PDB entry 4LO3 | X-ray diffraction, 2.25 A resolution | chains C and B of the 3 polymer chains in the assembly

Chain C:
Protein: Ha-17
From: Clostridium botulinum
UniProtKB: Q45878 (Q45878_CLOBO); numbering as in UniProt (aligned over 2-146)
Amino-acid sequence (147 residues; numbered 0 to 146; the number before each row is that of its first residue; numbering starts at 0):
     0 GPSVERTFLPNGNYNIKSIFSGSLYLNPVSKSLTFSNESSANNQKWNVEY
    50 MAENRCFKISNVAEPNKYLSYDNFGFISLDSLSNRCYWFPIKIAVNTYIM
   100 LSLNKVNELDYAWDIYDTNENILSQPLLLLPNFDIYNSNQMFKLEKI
Not modelled in the structure: 0-2
Sequence notes: expression tag (0-1)

Chain B:
Protein: Ha-33
From: Clostridium botulinum
UniProtKB: Q45871 (Q45871_CLOBO); numbering as in UniProt (aligned over 2-293)
Amino-acid sequence (296 residues; numbered 2 to 297; the number before each row is that of its first residue):
     2 EHYSVIQNSLNDKIVTISCKADTNLFFYQVAGNVSLFQQTRNYLERWRLI
    52 YDSNKAAYKIKSMDIHNTNLVLTWNAPTHNISTQQDSNADNQYWLLLKDI
   102 GNNSFIIASYKNPNLVLYADTVARNLKLSTLNNSNYIKFIIEDYIISDLN
   152 NFTCKISPILDLNKVVQQVDVTNLNVNLYTWDYGRNQKWTIRYNEEKAAY
   202 QFFNTILSNGVLTWIFSNGNTVRVSSSNDQNNDAQYWLINPVSDTDETYT
   252 ITNLRDTTKALDLYGGQTANGTAIQVFNYHGDDNQKWNIRNPPGSA
Not modelled in the structure: 2-9, 295-297
Sequence notes: expression tag (294-297)
From the paper describing this entry:
  - binding site for beta-D-galactopyranose: Phe278
  - mutagenesis - D263A, F278A: abolished binding to Lac
  - specificity-determining residues: Tyr180, Asn187, Phe278 (proposed by the authors, not directly observed)

Interface between chain C and chain B:
Contacting residue pairs (31; chain C residue first):
  Ser29(C) - Thr79(B)
  Lys30(C) - His80(B)
  Ser31(C) - Pro78(B)  hydrogen bond (side chain-backbone)
  Ser31(C) - Thr79(B)
  Ser31(C) - His80(B)  hydrogen bond
  Thr33(C) - Pro78(B)
  Asp71(C) - His80(B)  salt bridge
  Phe73(C) - Tyr119(B)
  Phe73(C) - Lys128(B)
  Phe73(C) - Leu129(B)
  Phe73(C) - Ser130(B)
  Phe73(C) - Thr131(B)  hydrogen bond (backbone-backbone)
  Gly74(C) - Thr131(B)
  Phe75(C) - His80(B)
  Phe75(C) - Leu129(B)
  Tyr115(C) - Lys112(B)
  Tyr115(C) - Asn113(B)
  Tyr115(C) - Pro114(B)
  Tyr115(C) - Asn115(B)
  Leu122(C) - Lys112(B)
  Ser123(C) - Ala77(B)
  Ser123(C) - Pro78(B)
  Gln124(C) - Pro78(B)
  Gln124(C) - Lys112(B)  hydrogen bond (side chain-backbone)
  Gln124(C) - Asn113(B)  hydrogen bond
  Pro125(C) - Trp75(B)
  Pro125(C) - Pro78(B)
  Pro125(C) - Leu116(B)  hydrophobic
  Leu127(C) - Asn113(B)
  Leu127(C) - Leu116(B)  hydrophobic
  Leu129(C) - Thr131(B)
Other interface residues (no listed pair), chain C (17 interface residues in all): Val28, Thr117

Overview:
Chain C and chain B form an interface of 17 and 15 residues respectively; the contacts include 5 hydrogen
bonds and 1 salt bridge. Polar contacts include Asp71(C)-His80(B), Ser31(C)-Pro78(B) and Ser31(C)-His80(B).
From the paper: a binding site for beta-D-galactopyranose at Phe278(B); D263A and F278A of chain B abolish
binding to Lac.
Here chain C is Ha-17 and chain B is Ha-33, both from Clostridium botulinum. Entry 4LO3 (HA17-HA33-LacNac) was
determined by X-ray diffraction together with 4LO0, 4LO1, 4LO2, 4LO4, 4LO5, 4LO6 and 4LO7 from the same study.
